Entry 7VPA (X-ray diffraction, 2.35 A resolution); this record covers chain A.

# Chain A
Name: hydrolase Ple629
Source organism: unclassified Marinobacter
Sequence (291 residues; numbered 1 to 291; the number before each row is that of its first residue):
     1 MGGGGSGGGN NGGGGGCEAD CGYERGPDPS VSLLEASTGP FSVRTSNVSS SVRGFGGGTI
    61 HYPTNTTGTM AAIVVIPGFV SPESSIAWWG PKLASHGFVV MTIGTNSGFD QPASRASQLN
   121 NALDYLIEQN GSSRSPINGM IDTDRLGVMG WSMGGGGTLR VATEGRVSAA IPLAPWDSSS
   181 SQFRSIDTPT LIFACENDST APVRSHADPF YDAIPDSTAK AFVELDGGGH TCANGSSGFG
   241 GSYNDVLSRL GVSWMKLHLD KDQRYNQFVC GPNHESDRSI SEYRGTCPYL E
Unresolved in the structure: 1-16, 291
Cystine bridges: Cys17-Cys21, Cys195-Cys232, Cys270-Cys287

# In short
Chain A is hydrolase Ple629 (unclassified Marinobacter); the structure, Crystal structure of Ple629 from
marine microbial consortium, was determined by X-ray diffraction together with 7VMD from the same study.
